4QV8 - chains O and U of the 28 polymer chains in the assembly; structure by X-ray diffraction, 2.90 A resolution.

Chain O:
Name: Proteasome subunit alpha type-2
From: Saccharomyces cerevisiae
Notes: EC 3.4.25.1; engineered mutation(s): C52F
UniProt: P23639 (PSA2_YEAST); residues 1-250 here = UniProt positions 1-250
Amino-acid sequence (250 residues; row label = number of the first residue in the row):
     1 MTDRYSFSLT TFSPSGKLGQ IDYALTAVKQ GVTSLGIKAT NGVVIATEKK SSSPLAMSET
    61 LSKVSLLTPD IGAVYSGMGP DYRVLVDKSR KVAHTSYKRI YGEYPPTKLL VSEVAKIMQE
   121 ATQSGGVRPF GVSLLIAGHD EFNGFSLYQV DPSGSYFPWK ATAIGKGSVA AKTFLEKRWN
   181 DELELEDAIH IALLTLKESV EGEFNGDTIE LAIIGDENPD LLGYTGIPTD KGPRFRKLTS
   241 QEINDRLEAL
UniProt features mapped onto this chain:
  - cross-link: Lys108 (Glycyl lysine isopeptide (Lys-Gly) (interchain with G-Cter in ubiquitin))

Chain U:
Name: Proteasome subunit alpha type-1
From: Saccharomyces cerevisiae
Notes: EC 3.4.25.1
UniProt: P21243 (PSA1_YEAST); residues -8 to 243 here correspond to UniProt positions 1-252 (UniProt number = residue number + 9)
Amino-acid sequence (252 residues; numbered -8 to 243; the number before each row is that of its first residue; numbers below 1 keep their minus sign (Met-8 is residue -8)):
    -8 MSGAAAASAA GYDRHITIFS PEGRLYQVEY AFKATNQTNI NSLAVRGKDC TVVISQKKVP
    52 DKLLDPTTVS YIFCISRTIG MVVNGPIPDA RNAALRAKAE AAEFRYKYGY DMPCDVLAKR
   112 MANLSQIYTQ RAYMRPLGVI LTFVSVDEEL GPSIYKTDPA GYYVGYKATA TGPKQQEITT
   172 NLENHFKKSK IDHINEESWE KVVEFAITHM IDALGTEFSK NDLEVGVATK DKFFTLSAEN
   232 IEERLVAIAE QD
Unresolved in the structure: -8 to 1, 243

Interface between chain O and chain U:
Residue-residue contacts (64; chain O residue first):
  Asp3(O) - Tyr124(U)
  Tyr5(O) - Ile7(U)
  Tyr5(O) - Ala123(U)  hydrophobic
  Tyr5(O) - Tyr124(U)  hydrophobic
  Leu9(O) - Ile9(U)  hydrophobic
  Leu9(O) - Ala123(U)  hydrophobic
  Gln20(O) - Ile9(U)
  Gln20(O) - Phe10(U)  hydrogen bond (side chain-backbone)
  Tyr23(O) - Phe10(U)
  Tyr23(O) - Ser11(U)
  Tyr23(O) - Pro12(U)  hydrophobic
  Tyr23(O) - Gly14(U)
  Ala24(O) - Phe10(U)  hydrophobic
  Thr26(O) - Pro12(U)
  Thr26(O) - Glu13(U)
  Ala27(O) - Gly14(U)
  Ser52(O) - Tyr153(U)
  Pro54(O) - Lys158(U)  hydrogen bond (backbone-side chain)
  Pro54(O) - Glu174(U)
  Leu55(O) - Tyr157(U)
  Leu55(O) - Lys158(U)  hydrogen bond (backbone-backbone)
  Leu55(O) - Ala159(U)
  Leu55(O) - Thr170(U)
  Leu55(O) - Phe177(U)  hydrophobic
  Ala56(O) - Gly156(U)
  Ala56(O) - Tyr157(U)  hydrophobic
  Met57(O) - Arg37(U)
  Met57(O) - Val155(U)
  Met57(O) - Gly156(U)  hydrogen bond (backbone-backbone)
  Met57(O) - Tyr157(U)
  Met57(O) - Lys158(U)
  Thr60(O) - Tyr146(U)
  Thr60(O) - Val155(U)
  Thr60(O) - Gly156(U)  hydrogen bond (side chain-backbone)
  Leu61(O) - Tyr153(U)
  Leu61(O) - Val155(U)  hydrophobic
  Met78(O) - Phe10(U)  hydrophobic
  Met78(O) - Leu16(U)  hydrophobic
  Pro80(O) - Gln117(U)
  Pro80(O) - Ala151(U)
  Pro80(O) - Gly152(U)
  Pro80(O) - Tyr153(U)
  Asp81(O) - Gln117(U)
  Arg83(O) - Ala113(U)  hydrogen bond (side chain-backbone)
  Arg83(O) - Asn114(U)
  Arg83(O) - Gly152(U)  hydrogen bond (side chain-backbone)
  Arg83(O) - Tyr154(U)
  Val84(O) - Asn114(U)
  Val84(O) - Gln117(U)
  Asp87(O) - Lys110(U)  salt bridge
  Asp87(O) - Asn114(U)
  Ala121(O) - Gln121(U)
  Gly126(O) - Arg122(U)
  Gly126(O) - Ala123(U)  hydrogen bond (backbone-backbone)
  Val127(O) - Gln121(U)
  Val127(O) - Arg122(U)
  Arg128(O) - Thr8(U)
  Arg128(O) - Phe10(U)
  Arg128(O) - Leu16(U)
  Arg128(O) - Thr120(U)  hydrogen bond (side chain-backbone)
  Arg128(O) - Gln121(U)  hydrogen bond (backbone-backbone)
  Pro129(O) - Phe10(U)
  Phe130(O) - Gln121(U)
  Gly131(O) - Phe10(U)
Interface residues without a listed pair, chain O (31 interface residues in all): Met1, Thr2, Ser53
Interface residues without a listed pair, chain U (34 interface residues in all): Thr160, Leu173

Summary:
31 residues of chain O face 34 of chain U across their interface; the contacts include 10 hydrogen bonds and 1
salt bridge. Among the polar pairs are Asp87(O)-Lys110(U), Gln20(O)-Phe10(U) and Pro54(O)-Lys158(U).
Chain O is Proteasome subunit alpha type-2 and chain U is Proteasome subunit alpha type-1, both from
Saccharomyces cerevisiae; the structure, yCP beta5-C52F mutant, was determined by X-ray diffraction together
with 4QUX, 4QUY, 4QV0, 4QV1, 4QV3, 4QV4 and 42 further entries from the same study.
